Entry 6TP1 (X-ray diffraction, 1.94 A resolution); this record covers chain A.

# Chain A
Molecule: Amylase
Source organism: Bacillus licheniformis
Notes: EC 3.2.1.1
UniProtKB: I3P686 (I3P686_BACLI); residue numbers follow UniProt; this construct covers 1-483
Amino-acid sequence (483 residues; row label = number of the first residue in the row):
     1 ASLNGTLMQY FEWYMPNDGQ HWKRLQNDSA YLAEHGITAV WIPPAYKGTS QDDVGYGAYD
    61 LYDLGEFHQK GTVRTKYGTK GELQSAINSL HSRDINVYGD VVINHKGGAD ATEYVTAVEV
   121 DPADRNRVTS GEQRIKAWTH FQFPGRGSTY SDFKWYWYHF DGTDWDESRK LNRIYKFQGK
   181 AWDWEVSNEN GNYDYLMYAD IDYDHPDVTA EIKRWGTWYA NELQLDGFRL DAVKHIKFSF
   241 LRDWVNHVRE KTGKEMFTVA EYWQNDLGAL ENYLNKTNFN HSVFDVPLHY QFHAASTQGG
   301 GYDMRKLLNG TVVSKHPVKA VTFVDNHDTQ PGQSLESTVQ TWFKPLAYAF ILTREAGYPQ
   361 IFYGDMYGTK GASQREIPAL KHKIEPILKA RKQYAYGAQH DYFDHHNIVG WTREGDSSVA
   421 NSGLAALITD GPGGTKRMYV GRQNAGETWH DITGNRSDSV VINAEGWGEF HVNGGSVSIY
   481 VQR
Unresolved in the structure: 1-2
Metal / ion sites: Ca2+ site 1: Asn-104, Asp-194, Asp-200, His-235; Ca2+ site 2: Asp-161, Ala-181, Asp-183, Asp-202, Asp-204; Na+ site 1: Asp-161, Asp-183, Asp-194, Asp-200, Ile-201; Na+ site 2: Gly-300, Tyr-302, His-406, Asn-407, Asp-430
Residues lining bound ligands: malonate ion (MLI): Tyr-193, Leu-196, Ala-232, Lys-234, His-235, Glu-261, Trp-263, Leu-335
What the authors report for this chain:
  - binding site for alpha-D-glucopyranose: Thr-38, Asp-94, Phe-257, Tyr-358
  - mutagenesis - F257A, Y358A: unchanged catalytic activity
  - mutagenesis - F257A, F257A/Y358A (5-fold), Y358A: decreased catalytic activity on raw starch
  - mutagenesis - F257A/Y358A (5-fold): decreased catalytic activity on corn starch
  - mutagenesis - F257A (1.6- and 3.5-fold), Y358A (3.5-fold): decreased binding to starch granules

# In short
Ligands of chain A: malonate ion. Asn-104, Asp-194, Asp-200 and His-235 form the Ca2+ site 1. Asp-161,
Ala-181, Asp-183, Asp-202 and Asp-204 coordinate Ca2+ site 2. The paper reports a binding site for
alpha-D-glucopyranose at Thr-38, Asp-94 and Phe-257 among others; F257A, F257A/Y358A and Y358A reduce
catalytic activity on raw starch.
Chain A is Amylase (Bacillus licheniformis); the structure, Crystal structure of Bacillus paralicheniformis
alpha-amylase in complex with maltotetraose, was determined by X-ray diffraction, deposited together with
6TOY, 6TOZ, 6TP0 and 6TP2.
